Entry 7MLJ (X-ray diffraction, 3.75 A resolution); this record covers chains C and I of the 9 polymer chains in the assembly.

Chain C:
Molecule: DNA-directed RNA polymerase subunit beta
Source organism: Thermus thermophilus (strain HB8 / ATCC 27634 / DSM 579)
Notes: EC 2.7.7.6
UniProtKB: Q8RQE9 (RPOB_THET8); residue numbers follow UniProt; this construct covers 1-1119
Sequence (1119 residues; each row starts with the number of its first residue):
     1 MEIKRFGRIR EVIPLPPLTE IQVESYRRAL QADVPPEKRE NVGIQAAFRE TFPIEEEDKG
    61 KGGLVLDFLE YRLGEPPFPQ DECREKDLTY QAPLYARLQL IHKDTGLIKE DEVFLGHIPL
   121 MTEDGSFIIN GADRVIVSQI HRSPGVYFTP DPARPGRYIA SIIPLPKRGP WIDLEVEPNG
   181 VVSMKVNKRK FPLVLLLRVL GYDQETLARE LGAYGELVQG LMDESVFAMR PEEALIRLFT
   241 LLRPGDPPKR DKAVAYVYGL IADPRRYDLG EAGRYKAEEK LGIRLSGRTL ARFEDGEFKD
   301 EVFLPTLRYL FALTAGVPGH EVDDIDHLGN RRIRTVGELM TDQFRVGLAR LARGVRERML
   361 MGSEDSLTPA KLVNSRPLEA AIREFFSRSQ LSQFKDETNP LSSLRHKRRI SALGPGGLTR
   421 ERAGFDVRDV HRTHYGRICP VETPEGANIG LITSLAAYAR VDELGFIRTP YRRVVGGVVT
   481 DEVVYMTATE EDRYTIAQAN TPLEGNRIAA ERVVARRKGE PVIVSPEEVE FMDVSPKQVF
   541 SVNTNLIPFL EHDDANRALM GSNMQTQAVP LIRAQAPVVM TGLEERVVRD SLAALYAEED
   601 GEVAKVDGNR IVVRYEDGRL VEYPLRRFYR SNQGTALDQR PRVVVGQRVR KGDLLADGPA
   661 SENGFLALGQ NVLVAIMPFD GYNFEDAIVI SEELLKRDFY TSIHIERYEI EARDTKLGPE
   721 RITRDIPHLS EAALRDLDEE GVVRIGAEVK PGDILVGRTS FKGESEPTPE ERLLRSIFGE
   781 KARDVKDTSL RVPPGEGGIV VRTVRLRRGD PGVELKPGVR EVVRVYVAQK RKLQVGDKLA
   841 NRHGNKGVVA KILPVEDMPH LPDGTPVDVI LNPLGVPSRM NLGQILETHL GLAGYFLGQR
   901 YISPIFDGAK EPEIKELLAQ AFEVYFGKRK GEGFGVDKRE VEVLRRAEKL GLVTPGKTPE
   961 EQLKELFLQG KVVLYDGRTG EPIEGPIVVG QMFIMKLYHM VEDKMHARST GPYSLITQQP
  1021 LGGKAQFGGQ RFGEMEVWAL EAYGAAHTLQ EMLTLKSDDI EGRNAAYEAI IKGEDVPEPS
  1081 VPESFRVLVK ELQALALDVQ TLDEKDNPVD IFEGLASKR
Disordered / not traced: 57-63, 1119

Chain I:
Molecule: 4-nt RNA strand
Sequence (4 nucleotides; numbered 1 to 4; the number before each row is that of its first residue):
     1 GGGG
Ion coordination: Mg2+: G4 (shared with 3 residues of chain D)

Interface between chain C and chain I:
Contacting residue pairs - 10 pairs, chain C then chain I:
  Gln390(C) with G1(I), phosphate contact
  Arg420(C) with G1(I), salt bridge to the phosphate
  Pro444(C) with G2(I), phosphate contact
  Asn448(C) with G1(I), hydrogen bond to the phosphate; G2(I), hydrogen bond to the phosphate
  Gln567(C) with G3(I), hydrogen bond to the phosphate
  Lys838(C) with G3(I), phosphate contact; G4(I), salt bridge to the phosphate
  Lys846(C) with G4(I), salt bridge to the phosphate
  His999(C) with G3(I), sugar contact
Interface residues without a listed pair, chain C (10 interface residues in all): Gln393, Glu445

In short:
10 residues of chain C face 4 of chain I across their interface; the contacts include 3 hydrogen bonds and 3
salt bridges. Polar contacts include Asn448(C)-G1(I), Asn448(C)-G2(I) and Gln567(C)-G3(I).
Chain C is DNA-directed RNA polymerase subunit beta (Thermus thermophilus (strain HB8 / ATCC 27634 / DSM 579))
and chain I is a 4-nt RNA strand; the structure, Crystal structure of Thermus thermophilus reiterative
transcription complex with 4nt oligo-G RNA, was determined by X-ray diffraction, deposited together with 7MLB,
7MLI and 7RDQ.
